8CBL - chains F and T of the 7 polymer chains in the assembly; structure by electron microscopy, 2.79 A resolution.

== Chain F ==
Name: tRNA methyltransferase 10 homolog C
From: Homo sapiens
Notes: EC 2.1.1.-, 2.1.1.218, 2.1.1.221
UniProt: Q7L0Y3 (TM10C_HUMAN); residue numbers follow UniProt; this construct covers 40-403
Chain sequence (408 residues; row label = number of the first residue in the row):
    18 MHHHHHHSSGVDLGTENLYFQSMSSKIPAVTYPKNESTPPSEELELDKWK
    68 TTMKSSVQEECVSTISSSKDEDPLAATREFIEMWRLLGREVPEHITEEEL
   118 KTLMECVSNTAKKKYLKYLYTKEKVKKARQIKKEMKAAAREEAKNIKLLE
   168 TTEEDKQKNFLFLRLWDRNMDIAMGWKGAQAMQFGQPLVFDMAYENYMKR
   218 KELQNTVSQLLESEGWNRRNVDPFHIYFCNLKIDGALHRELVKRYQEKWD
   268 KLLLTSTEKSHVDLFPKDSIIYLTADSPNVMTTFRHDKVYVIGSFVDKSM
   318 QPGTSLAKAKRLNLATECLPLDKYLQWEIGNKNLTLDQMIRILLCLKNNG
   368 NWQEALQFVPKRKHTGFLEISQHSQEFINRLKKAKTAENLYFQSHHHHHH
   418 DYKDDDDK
Unresolved in the structure: 18-92, 387-425
Construct notes: initiating methionine (18); expression tag (19-39, 404-425)
Ligand contacts: S-adenosylhomocysteine (SAH): Leu-290, Thr-291, Ala-292, Val-308, Ile-309, Gly-310, Phe-312, Asp-314, Gln-318, Thr-321, Ser-322, Glu-334, Cys-335, Leu-336, Leu-338, Lys-349, Asn-350, Leu-351, Leu-353, Met-356
Curated features (UniProtKB/Swiss-Prot):
  - modified residue: Ser-84 (Phosphoserine)
From the paper describing this entry:
  - specificity-determining residues: Gln-226, Asn-348 (proposed by the authors, not directly observed)
  - catalytic residues: Asp-314 (proposed by the authors, not directly observed)

== Chain T ==
Molecule: Mitochondrial Precursor tRNA-His(0, Ser)
From: Homo sapiens
Sequence (128 nucleotides; numbered 1 to 128; the number before each row is that of its first residue):
     1 GUAAAUAUAGUUUAACCAAAACAUCAGAUUGUGAAUCUGACAACAGAGGC
    51 UUACGACCCCUUAUUUACCGAGAAAGCUCACAAGAACUGCUAACUCAUGC
   101 CCCCAUGUCUAACAACAUGGCUUUCUCA
Unresolved in the structure: 16-18, 55-56, 77-102, 108-115, 126-128

== Interface between chain F and chain T ==
Contacting residue pairs (82):
  Leu-104(F) / U52(T)  sugar contact
  Val-124(F) / G48(T)  phosphate contact
  Ser-125(F) / G49(T)  phosphate contact
  Asn-126(F) / G49(T)  phosphate contact
  Thr-127(F) / G48(T)  hydrogen bond to the phosphate
  Thr-127(F) / G49(T)  hydrogen bond to the phosphate
  Ala-128(F) / G48(T)  phosphate contact
  Lys-131(F) / A47(T)  salt bridge to the phosphate
  Tyr-135(F) / A42(T)  hydrogen bond to the phosphate
  Tyr-135(F) / A43(T)  stacking on the base
  Lys-139(F) / A42(T)  salt bridge to the phosphate
  Lys-141(F) / A19(T)  salt bridge to the phosphate
  Val-142(F) / A42(T)  base contact
  Lys-143(F) / A40(T)  salt bridge to the phosphate
  Lys-143(F) / A42(T)  hydrogen bond to the base
  Ala-145(F) / A20(T)  phosphate contact
  Lys-149(F) / A21(T)  salt bridge to the phosphate
  Lys-150(F) / U38(T)  salt bridge to the phosphate
  Lys-150(F) / G39(T)  salt bridge to the phosphate
  Arg-157(F) / G33(T)  hydrogen bond to the sugar
  Arg-157(F) / A34(T)  salt bridge to the phosphate
  Arg-157(F) / A35(T)  sugar contact
  Lys-164(F) / G33(T)  hydrogen bond to the base
  Phe-177(F) / U32(T)  stacking on the base
  Phe-179(F) / U32(T)  hydrogen bond to the base
  Leu-180(F) / U32(T)  base contact
  Arg-181(F) / U30(T)  hydrogen bond to the sugar
  Arg-181(F) / G31(T)  salt bridge to the phosphate
  Arg-181(F) / U32(T)  sugar contact
  Arg-181(F) / G33(T)  sugar contact
  Arg-181(F) / A34(T)  salt bridge to the phosphate
  Leu-182(F) / U29(T)  sugar contact
  Leu-182(F) / U30(T)  base contact
  Trp-183(F) / U30(T)  base contact
  Asp-184(F) / A28(T)  base contact
  Asp-184(F) / U30(T)  hydrogen bond to the base
  Arg-185(F) / U29(T)  sugar contact
  Arg-185(F) / U30(T)  hydrogen bond to the base
  Lys-218(F) / A43(T)  hydrogen bond to the sugar
  Lys-218(F) / G46(T)  salt bridge to the phosphate
  Asn-222(F) / A9(T)  hydrogen bond to the sugar
  Asn-222(F) / G10(T)  phosphate contact
  Gln-226(F) / A9(T)  phosphate contact
  Leu-228(F) / C25(T)  sugar contact
  Glu-229(F) / G10(T)  sugar contact
  Glu-229(F) / U24(T)  sugar contact
  Gly-232(F) / C25(T)  phosphate contact
  Arg-235(F) / C25(T)  phosphate contact
  Arg-235(F) / A26(T)  salt bridge to the phosphate
  Arg-236(F) / U24(T)  salt bridge to the phosphate
  Arg-236(F) / C25(T)  salt bridge to the phosphate
  Arg-261(F) / A40(T)  sugar contact
  Arg-261(F) / C41(T)  sugar contact
  Tyr-262(F) / C25(T)  phosphate contact
  Tyr-262(F) / A26(T)  sugar contact
  Lys-265(F) / A26(T)  phosphate contact
  Asp-314(F) / A9(T)  hydrogen bond to the base
  Lys-315(F) / A9(T)  salt bridge to the phosphate
  Lys-315(F) / A45(T)  hydrogen bond to the sugar
  Lys-315(F) / G46(T)  sugar contact
  Met-317(F) / U62(T)  sugar contact
  Trp-344(F) / U64(T)  sugar contact
  Glu-345(F) / U64(T)  hydrogen bond to the sugar
  Glu-345(F) / U65(T)  sugar contact
  Ile-346(F) / U6(T)  base contact
  Ile-346(F) / U64(T)  base contact
  Ile-346(F) / U65(T)  sugar contact
  Gly-347(F) / A63(T)  sugar contact
  Gly-347(F) / U64(T)  sugar contact
  Asn-348(F) / A9(T)  hydrogen bond to the base
  Asn-348(F) / A63(T)  hydrogen bond to the sugar
  Thr-352(F) / A9(T)  base contact
  Asp-354(F) / G10(T)  sugar contact
  Gln-355(F) / G10(T)  hydrogen bond to the phosphate
  Gln-355(F) / U11(T)  phosphate contact
  Arg-358(F) / G10(T)  sugar contact
  Pro-377(F) / U11(T)  phosphate contact
  Pro-377(F) / U12(T)  phosphate contact
  Lys-378(F) / U12(T)  hydrogen bond to the phosphate
  Arg-379(F) / U8(T)  salt bridge to the phosphate
  Arg-379(F) / U11(T)  salt bridge to the phosphate
  Arg-379(F) / U12(T)  salt bridge to the phosphate
Other interface residues (no listed pair), chain F (62 interface residues in all): Asp-172, Arg-217, Gln-221, Ser-225, Trp-233, Lys-268, Val-313, Ser-316, Lys-349, Asn-350, Leu-351
Other interface residues (no listed pair), chain T (40 interface residues in all): A5, A23, G27, U36

== Overview ==
62 residues of chain F face 40 of chain T across their interface; the contacts include 19 hydrogen bonds, 18
salt bridges and 2 aromatic stacking contacts. Polar pairs include Lys-143(F)/A42(T), Lys-164(F)/G33(T) and
Phe-179(F)/U32(T). Chain F binds S-adenosylhomocysteine. From the paper: the catalytic residue Asp-314(F);
specificity determinants Gln-226(F) and Asn-348(F).
Here chain F is tRNA methyltransferase 10 homolog C and chain T is Mitochondrial Precursor tRNA-His(0, Ser),
both from Homo sapiens. Entry 8CBL (Structure of human mitochondrial RNase Z in complex with mitochondrial
pre-tRNA-His(0,Ser)) was determined by electron microscopy together with 8CBK, 8CBM and 8CBO from the same
study.
